Entry 8ODV (electron microscopy, 4.70 A resolution (low resolution: residue-level contacts below are approximate; hydrogen-bond / salt-bridge calls are withheld)); this record covers chains A and D of the 4 polymer chains in the assembly.

Chain A:
Protein: ATPase GET3
From: Thermochaetoides thermophila DSM 1495
Notes: EC 3.6.-.-; engineered mutation(s): Truncation of 13 N-terminal residues
UniProtKB: G0SFE0 (G0SFE0_CHATD); residues 14-339 here = UniProt positions 14-339
Chain sequence (334 residues; row label = number of the first residue in the row):
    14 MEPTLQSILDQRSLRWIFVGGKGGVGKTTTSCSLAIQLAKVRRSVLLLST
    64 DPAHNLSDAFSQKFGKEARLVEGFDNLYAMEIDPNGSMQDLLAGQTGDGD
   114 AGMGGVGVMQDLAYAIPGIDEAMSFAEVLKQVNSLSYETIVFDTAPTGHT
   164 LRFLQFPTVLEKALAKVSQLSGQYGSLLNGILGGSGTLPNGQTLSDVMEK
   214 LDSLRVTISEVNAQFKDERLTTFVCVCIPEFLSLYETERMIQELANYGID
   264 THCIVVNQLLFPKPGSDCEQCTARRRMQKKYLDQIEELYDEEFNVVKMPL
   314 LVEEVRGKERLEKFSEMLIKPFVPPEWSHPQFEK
Unresolved in the structure: 106-119, 186-204, 340-347
Sequence notes: expression tag (340-347)

Chain D:
Protein: Protein GET2, Protein GET1
From: Thermochaetoides thermophila DSM 1495
Notes: engineered mutation(s): Truncation of 184 N-terminal residues.
UniProtKB: chimeric construct of G0RZE4, G0S1H2: residues 185-357 from G0RZE4 (G0RZE4_CHATD) positions 185-357 (same numbers); residues 1001-1209 from G0S1H2 positions 1-209 (UniProt number = residue number - 1000)
Chain sequence (409 residues; numbered 183 to 1219; 628 numbers in that range are skipped by the numbering (no residue carries them; nothing is unmodelled there); the number before each row is that of its first residue):
   183 MGRPTPLWRFLHTLLAVALGLAVIMLSPFGGTKLERDRAAAAVAGSASER
   233 EWLASLTDSYPLVKTGLGGGLFWAFATGEAILLGTRWLFLSKKKKAATAA
   283 AKVNNNNGEGDDAELDSVEQAIELALEFFPAIRQPVEYLRPKVAVAMRYV
   333 DVGMTLWRDVMLALFVLGAVAWWRAGSGSENLYFQSGSGS
  1001 MSLLLVIFLLELVVQLVNTIGAKTINNLLWRFYLSIPGSPLAKDFAEQRA
  1051 KQKEYLQVRHDLNATSSQDEFAKWARLQRKHDKLMDELEKKKSQLDAHRT
  1101 SFSRKLTIYRWILTRGMQWFLCFWFSSQPMFWLPYGWFPYWVEWLVSFPN
  1151 APMGSVSIVVWQSACSGVLALVIEAVMAVVRYTGGTGMQKQRQPVPAAGG
  1201 APGTSKKDLGSGSLEVLFQ
Unresolved in the structure: 183-299, 314-334, 358-372, 1182-1219
Sequence notes: initiating methionine (183); expression tag (184, 1210-1219); linker (358-372)

Interface between chain A and chain D:
Contacting residue pairs - 14 pairs, chain A then chain D:
  P65(A) - T1065(D)
  P65(A) - S1066(D)
  A66(A) - S1066(D)
  N98(A) - H1060(D)
  N98(A) - A1064(D)
  M101(A) - H1060(D)
  G120(A) - K1053(D)
  Q123(A) - Q1052(D)
  D124(A) - Q1052(D)
  Y127(A) - Q1052(D)
  Y127(A) - L1088(D)
  Y127(A) - E1089(D)
  P130(A) - R1059(D)
  G185(A) - N1027(D)
Also at the interface, not in a pair above, chain A (12 interface residues in all): G131, E134
Also at the interface, not in a pair above, chain D (13 interface residues in all): L1056, N1063, K1092

Overview:
12 residues of chain A and 13 residues of chain D are in contact.
Here chain A is ATPase GET3 and chain D is Protein GET2, Protein GET1, both from Thermochaetoides thermophila
DSM 1495. Entry 8ODV (Chaetomium thermophilum Get1/Get2 heterotetramer in complex with a Get3 dimer
(nanodisc)) was determined by electron microscopy together with 8ODU from the same study.
